Entry 3R7P (X-ray diffraction, 2.70 A resolution); this record covers chains A and E of the 5 polymer chains in the assembly.

== Chain A ==
Name: Ribosomal protein 3/homing endonuclease-like fusion protein
Source organism: Leptographium truncatum
Notes: EC 3.1.21.1; fragment: I-LtrI
UniProtKB: C7SWF3 (C7SWF3_9PEZI); residues 1-315 here correspond to UniProt positions 398-712 (UniProt number = residue number + 397)
Amino-acid sequence (315 residues; each row starts with the number of its first residue):
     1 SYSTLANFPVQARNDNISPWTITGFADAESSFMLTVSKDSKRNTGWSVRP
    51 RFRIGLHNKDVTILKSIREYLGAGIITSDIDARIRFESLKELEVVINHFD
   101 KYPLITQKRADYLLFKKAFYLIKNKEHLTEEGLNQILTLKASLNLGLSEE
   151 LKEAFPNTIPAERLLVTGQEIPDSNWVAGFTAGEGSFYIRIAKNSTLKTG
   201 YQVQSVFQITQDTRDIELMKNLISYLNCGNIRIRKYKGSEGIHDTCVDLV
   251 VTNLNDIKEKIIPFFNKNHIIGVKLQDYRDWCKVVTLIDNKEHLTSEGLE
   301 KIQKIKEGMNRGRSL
Unresolved in the structure: 1-14, 236-244
Metal / ion sites: Mg2+: Ala28, Glu184 (shared with 1 residue of chain C; 1 residue of chain D); Mn2+: Glu29, Glu184 (shared with 1 residue of chain C; DG16(E) of chain E)

== Chain E ==
Molecule: 12-nt DNA strand
Sequence (12 nucleotides; numbered 16 to 27; the number before each row is that of its first residue):
    16 GACGTTTAGACC
Metal / ion sites: Mn2+: DG16 (shared with Glu29(A), Glu184(A) of chain A; 1 residue of chain C); Mg2+ site 1: DG16 (shared with 1 residue of chain B)

== How chain A and chain E interact ==
Pairs across the interface (28; chain A residue first):
  Glu29(A) with DG16(E), phosphate contact
  Gly183(A) with DG16(E), phosphate contact
  Glu184(A) with DG16(E), phosphate contact
  Gly185(A) with DG16(E), sugar contact; DA17(E), phosphate contact
  Ser186(A) with DG16(E), sugar contact; DA17(E), hydrogen bond to the phosphate
  Tyr188(A) with DA17(E), base contact; DC18(E), hydrogen bond to the base
  Arg190(A) with DG19(E), base contact; DT20(E), base contact
  Ile191(A) with DT20(E), base contact
  Ala192(A) with DT20(E), base contact
  Lys193(A) with DT20(E), phosphate contact; DT21(E), base contact
  Gln202(A) with DT21(E), base contact
  Gln208(A) with DG16(E), base contact; DA17(E), hydrogen bond to the base
  Thr210(A) with DG16(E), base contact
  Arg234(A) with DG16(E), hydrogen bond to the base; DA17(E), base contact
  Lys274(A) with DG16(E), salt bridge to the phosphate; DA17(E), phosphate contact
  Lys306(A) with DG19(E), salt bridge to the phosphate
  Asn310(A) with DA17(E), phosphate contact; DC18(E), hydrogen bond to the phosphate
  Arg311(A) with DA17(E), phosphate contact; DC18(E), hydrogen bond to the phosphate
Also at the interface, not in a pair above, chain A (22 interface residues in all): Phe187, Asn194, Arg232, Gly312
Also at the interface, not in a pair above, chain E (7 interface residues in all): DT22

== Overview ==
22 residues of chain A and 7 residues of chain E are in contact; the contacts include 6 hydrogen bonds and 2
salt bridges. Polar pairs include Tyr188(A)-DC18(E), Gln208(A)-DA17(E) and Arg234(A)-DG16(E). Ala28(A) and
Glu184(A) coordinate Mg2+. Glu29(A), Glu184(A) and DG16(E) form the Mn2+ site.
Here chain A is Ribosomal protein 3/homing endonuclease-like fusion protein (Leptographium truncatum) and
chain E is a 12-nt DNA strand. Entry 3R7P (The crystal structure of I-LtrI) was determined by X-ray
diffraction (same publication as 3QQY).
